Entry 2VG3 (X-ray diffraction, 1.80 A resolution); this record covers chains A and C.

== Chain A (and C) ==
Name: Undecaprenyl pyrophosphate synthetase
Source organism: Mycobacterium tuberculosis
Notes: EC 2.5.1.31; chain C of this document is another copy of the same molecule, construct and numbering; everything in this record applies to it too
UniProtKB: P60479 (UPPS_MYCTU); residues 13-296 here = UniProt positions 13-296
Chain sequence (284 residues; each row starts with the number of its first residue):
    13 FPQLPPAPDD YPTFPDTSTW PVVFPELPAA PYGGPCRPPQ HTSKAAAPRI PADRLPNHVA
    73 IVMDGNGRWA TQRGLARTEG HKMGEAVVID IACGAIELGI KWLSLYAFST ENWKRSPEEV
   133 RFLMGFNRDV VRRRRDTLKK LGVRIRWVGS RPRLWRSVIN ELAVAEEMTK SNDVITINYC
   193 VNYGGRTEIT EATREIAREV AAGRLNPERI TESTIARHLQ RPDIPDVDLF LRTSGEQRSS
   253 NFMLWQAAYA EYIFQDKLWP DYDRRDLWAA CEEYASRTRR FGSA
Bound ions: Mg2+: Asp76 (together with geranyl diphosphate)
Small-molecule neighbours: geranyl diphosphate (GPP): Met75, Asp76, Gly77, Asn78, Gly79, Arg80, Arg89, His93, Gly96, Glu97, Val100, Tyr118, Ala119, Asn124, Arg127, Glu131, Asn139, Tyr191, Trp271
What the authors report for this chain:
  - binding site for geranyl diphosphate: Met75, Gly79, Arg80, Arg89, His93, Gly96, Ala119, Arg127, Leu135, Phe138, Asn139, Trp271
  - specificity-determining residues: Ala119

== Chain A / chain C interface ==
Pairs across the interface - 89 pairs, chain A then chain C:
  Arg80(A) - Arg292(C)
  Ser121(A) - Tyr261(C)
  Glu123(A) - Tyr261(C)  hydrogen bond
  Glu123(A) - Phe293(C)
  Glu123(A) - Gly294(C)
  Asn124(A) - Gly294(C)  hydrogen bond (side chain-backbone)
  Lys126(A) - Phe293(C)  hydrogen bond (side chain-backbone)
  Lys126(A) - Ser295(C)
  Arg127(A) - Gly294(C)  hydrogen bond (side chain-backbone)
  Arg127(A) - Ala296(C)
  Glu131(A) - Ala296(C)
  Arg198(A) - Glu224(C)
  Arg198(A) - Asp238(C)  salt bridge
  Arg198(A) - Trp257(C)  hydrogen bond (side chain-backbone)
  Arg198(A) - Gln258(C)
  Thr199(A) - Glu224(C)  hydrogen bond
  Ile201(A) - Ile201(C)  hydrophobic
  Ile201(A) - Trp257(C)  hydrophobic
  Thr202(A) - Thr223(C)
  Thr202(A) - Glu224(C)
  Thr202(A) - Ile227(C)
  Thr202(A) - Trp257(C)
  Thr205(A) - Thr205(C)  hydrogen bond
  Thr205(A) - Ile208(C)
  Thr205(A) - Ile227(C)
  Arg206(A) - Pro219(C)
  Arg206(A) - Glu220(C)  hydrogen bond (side chain-backbone)
  Arg206(A) - Ile222(C)  hydrogen bond (side chain-backbone)
  Ile208(A) - Thr205(C)
  Ala209(A) - Val212(C)
  Ala209(A) - Pro219(C)  hydrophobic
  Ala209(A) - Ile222(C)  hydrophobic
  Arg210(A) - Pro219(C)
  Arg210(A) - Glu220(C)  salt bridge
  Val212(A) - Ala209(C)
  Val212(A) - Ala213(C)
  Ala213(A) - Val212(C)  hydrophobic
  Pro219(A) - Arg206(C)
  Pro219(A) - Ala209(C)  hydrophobic
  Glu220(A) - Arg210(C)  salt bridge
  Ile222(A) - Arg206(C)  hydrogen bond (backbone-side chain)
  Ile222(A) - Ala209(C)  hydrophobic
  Thr223(A) - Thr202(C)
  Glu224(A) - Arg198(C)
  Glu224(A) - Thr199(C)  hydrogen bond
  Glu224(A) - Thr202(C)
  Ile227(A) - Thr202(C)
  Ile227(A) - Thr205(C)
  Asp238(A) - Arg198(C)  salt bridge
  Glu248(A) - Arg292(C)  salt bridge
  Gln249(A) - Glu263(C)
  Gln249(A) - Tyr264(C)  hydrogen bond (backbone-backbone)
  Gln249(A) - Arg289(C)  hydrogen bond
  Arg250(A) - Ala262(C)
  Arg250(A) - Glu263(C)  salt bridge
  Arg250(A) - Tyr264(C)
  Arg250(A) - Thr290(C)  hydrogen bond (side chain-backbone)
  Arg250(A) - Arg291(C)
  Arg250(A) - Arg292(C)
  Ser251(A) - Ala260(C)  hydrogen bond (side chain-backbone)
  Ser252(A) - Ala260(C)  hydrogen bond (backbone-backbone)
  Ser252(A) - Tyr261(C)
  Asn253(A) - Ala260(C)  hydrogen bond (backbone-backbone)
  Asn253(A) - Tyr261(C)
  Leu256(A) - Leu256(C)
  Trp257(A) - Arg198(C)  hydrogen bond (backbone-side chain)
  Trp257(A) - Ile201(C)  hydrophobic
  Trp257(A) - Thr202(C)
  Gln258(A) - Arg198(C)
  Ala260(A) - Arg198(C)
  Ala260(A) - Ser251(C)  hydrogen bond (backbone-side chain)
  Ala260(A) - Ser252(C)  hydrogen bond (backbone-backbone)
  Ala260(A) - Asn253(C)  hydrogen bond (backbone-backbone)
  Tyr261(A) - Glu123(C)  hydrogen bond
  Tyr261(A) - Arg198(C)
  Tyr261(A) - Arg250(C)  hydrogen bond (backbone-side chain)
  Tyr261(A) - Asn253(C)  hydrogen bond
  Ala262(A) - Gln249(C)
  Ala262(A) - Arg250(C)
  Glu263(A) - Gln249(C)
  Glu263(A) - Arg250(C)  salt bridge
  Tyr264(A) - Gln249(C)  hydrogen bond (backbone-backbone)
  Tyr264(A) - Tyr264(C)
  Phe266(A) - Phe266(C)  hydrophobic
  Arg292(A) - Arg80(C)
  Arg292(A) - Glu248(C)  salt bridge
  Phe293(A) - Lys126(C)
  Phe293(A) - Arg127(C)
  Ser295(A) - Arg250(C)
Interface residues without a listed pair, chain A (47 interface residues in all): Arg89, Tyr118, Ala259, Ile265
Interface residues without a listed pair, chain C (47 interface residues in all): Arg221, Ala259

== Overview ==
The chain A/chain C interface involves 47 residues from each chain; the contacts include 25 hydrogen bonds and
8 salt bridges. Polar contacts include Arg198(A)-Asp238(C), Arg210(A)-Glu220(C) and Glu248(A)-Arg292(C). Chain
A binds geranyl diphosphate. The paper reports a binding site for geranyl diphosphate at Met75(A), Gly79(A)
and Arg80(A) among others; the specificity determinant Ala119(A).
Both chains are Undecaprenyl pyrophosphate synthetase (Mycobacterium tuberculosis). Entry 2VG3 (Rv2361 with
citronellyl pyrophosphate) was determined by X-ray diffraction, deposited together with 2VG4, 2VFW, 2VG0, 2VG1
and 2VG2.
